Entry 4IJF (X-ray diffraction, 2.51 A resolution); this record covers chain A.

== Chain A ==
Name: Polymerase cofactor VP35
Organism: Zaire ebolavirus
Notes: fragment: interferon inhibitory domain
UniProtKB: Q05127 (VP35_EBOZM); residues 218-340 here = UniProt positions 218-340
Amino-acid sequence (128 residues; row label = number of the first residue in the row):
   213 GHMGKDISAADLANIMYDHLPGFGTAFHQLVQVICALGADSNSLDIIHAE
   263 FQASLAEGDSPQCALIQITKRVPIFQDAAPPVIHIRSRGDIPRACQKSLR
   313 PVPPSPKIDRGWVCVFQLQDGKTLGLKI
Disordered / not traced: 213-217
Sequence notes: expression tag (213-217); engineered mutation Ala222 (Lys in Q05127), Ala225 (Arg in Q05127), Ala248 (Lys in Q05127), Ala251 (Lys in Q05127)
Swiss-Prot annotation at these positions:
  - modified residue (Phosphoserine): Ser310, Ser317
  - cross-link: Lys309 (Glycyl lysine isopeptide (Lys-Gly) (interchain with G-Cter in ubiquitin))
  - mutagenesis: Phe239 (F239A: Complete loss of interaction with host PRKRA and subsequent immune response inhibition), Arg305 (R305A: No effect on IRF3 promoter inhibition), Lys309 (K309A: Partial loss of IRF3 promoter inhibition. Complete loss of dsRNA-binding; K309R: Partial loss of the ability to efficiently antagonize the type I IFN response), Arg312 (R312A: Complete loss of IRF3 promoter inhibition; dsRNA-binding and interaction with host PRKRA), Ser317 (S317A: Impaired viral replication; S317D: No effect on viral replication), Lys319 (K319A: Complete loss of dsRNA binding activity; when associated with A-322), Arg322 (R322A: Complete loss of dsRNA binding activity; when associated with A-319)
Cystine bridges: Cys275 forms a disulfide with the same residue of a neighbouring copy of this chain
From the paper describing this entry:
  - mutagenesis - K309A/R312A, K319A/R322A: decreased binding to 1G8-14
  - mutagenesis - R312A: abolished binding to truncated 1G8-14 36-65
  - specificity-determining residues: Lys319, Arg322 (proposed by the authors, not directly observed)
  - mutagenesis - F239A, R305A, K309A, R312A, K339A: unchanged binding to 1G8-14
  - mutagenesis - K222A/R225A/K248A/K251A/R312A, K222A/R225A/F239A/K248A/K251A: abolished binding to 1G8-14
  - mutagenesis - F239A, R305A, R312A (52 +/- 6 nM): decreased binding to 2F11-14
  - mutagenesis - R305A/K309A: unchanged binding to NP

== Overview ==
Curated annotation (UniProt) lists 7 mutagenesis sites. From the paper: F239A, R305A and R312A reduce binding
to 2F11-14; specificity determinants Lys319 and Arg322; 10 substitutions were tested in all.
Chain A is Polymerase cofactor VP35 (Zaire ebolavirus); the structure, Crystal structure of the Zaire
ebolavirus VP35 interferon inhibitory domain K222A/R225A/K248A/K251A mutant, was determined by X-ray
diffraction (same publication as 4IJE).
